5XVO - chains E and G of the 10 polymer chains in the assembly; structure by X-ray diffraction, 3.10 A resolution.

# Chain E
Protein: CRISPR-associated endoribonuclease Cas2
From: Enterococcus faecalis TX0027
Notes: EC 3.1.-.-
UniProtKB: E6GPD6 (E6GPD6_ENTFL); residue numbers follow UniProt; this construct covers 1-109
Chain sequence (109 residues; numbered 1 to 109; the number before each row is that of its first residue):
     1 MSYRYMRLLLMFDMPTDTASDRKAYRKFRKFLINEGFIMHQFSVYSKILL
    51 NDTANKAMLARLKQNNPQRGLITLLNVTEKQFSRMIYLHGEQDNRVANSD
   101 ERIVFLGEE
Not modelled in the structure: 1-2, 109
Ion coordination: Mg2+: Phe12, Asp13, Ser43 (shared with 1 residue of chain R)
What the authors report for this chain:
  - binding site for the 46-nt DNA strand: Thr78, Lys80, Gln81, Arg84

# Chain G
Molecule: 28-nt DNA strand
Sequence (28 nucleotides; numbered 1 to 28; the number before each row is that of its first residue):
     1 TTCGTAGCTGAGGCCTCAGCTACGTTCC
Not modelled in the structure: 1, 27-28
Ion coordination: Mg2+: DC15 (shared with 3 residues of chain F)

# Interface between chain E and chain G
Residue-residue contacts (6):
  Lys23(E) with DC8(G), salt bridge to the phosphate
  Arg26(E) with DC8(G), salt bridge to the phosphate; DT9(G), base contact
  Lys30(E) with DA6(G), salt bridge to the phosphate; DG7(G), salt bridge to the phosphate
  Phe42(E) with DC14(G), sugar contact
Other interface residues (no listed pair), chain E (5 interface residues in all): Arg22
Other interface residues (no listed pair), chain G (6 interface residues in all): DC15

# Summary
5 residues of chain E and 6 residues of chain G are in contact, with 4 salt bridges. Polar contacts include
Lys23(E)-DC8(G), Arg26(E)-DC8(G) and Lys30(E)-DA6(G). Phe12(E), Asp13(E) and Ser43(E) coordinate Mg2+. The
paper reports a binding site for the 46-nt DNA strand at Thr78(E), Lys80(E) and Gln81(E) among others.
Here chain E is CRISPR-associated endoribonuclease Cas2 (Enterococcus faecalis TX0027) and chain G is a 28-nt
DNA strand. Entry 5XVO (E. fae Cas1-Cas2/prespacer/target ternary complex revealing DNA sampling and
half-integration states) was determined by X-ray diffraction, deposited together with 5XVN and 5XVP.
